6TB9 - chains N4 and E4 of the 42 polymer chains in the assembly; structure by electron microscopy, 3.56 A resolution.

== Chain N4 (and E4) ==
Protein: Major capsid protein Rcc01687
Source organism: Rhodobacter capsulatus
Notes: chain E4 of this document is another copy of the same molecule, construct and numbering; everything in this record applies to it too
UniProt: D5ATZ3 (D5ATZ3_RHOCB); residues 1-386 here correspond to UniProt positions 13-398 (UniProt number = residue number + 12)
Amino-acid sequence (386 residues; row label = number of the first residue in the row):
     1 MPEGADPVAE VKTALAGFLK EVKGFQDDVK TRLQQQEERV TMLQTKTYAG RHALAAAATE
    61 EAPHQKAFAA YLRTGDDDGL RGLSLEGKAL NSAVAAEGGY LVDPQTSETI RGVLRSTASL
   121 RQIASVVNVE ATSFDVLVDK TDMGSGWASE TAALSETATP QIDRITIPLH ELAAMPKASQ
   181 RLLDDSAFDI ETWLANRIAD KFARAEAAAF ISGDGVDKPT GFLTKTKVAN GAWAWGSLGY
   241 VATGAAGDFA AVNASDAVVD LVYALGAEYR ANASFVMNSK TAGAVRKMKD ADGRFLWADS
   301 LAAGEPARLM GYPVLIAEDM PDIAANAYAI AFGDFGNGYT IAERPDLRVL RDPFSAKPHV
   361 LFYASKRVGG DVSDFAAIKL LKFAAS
Disordered / not traced: 1-88, 386

== Interface between chain N4 and chain E4 ==
Contacting residue pairs - 34 pairs, chain N4 then chain E4:
  Ala89(N4) with Thr159(E4); Pro160(E4), hydrogen bond (backbone-backbone)
  Leu90(N4) with Thr159(E4)
  Ala96(N4) with Ile162(E4)
  Glu97(N4) with Thr159(E4); Pro160(E4); Gln161(E4); Ile162(E4)
  Gly98(N4) with Ile162(E4)
  Tyr100(N4) with Leu137(E4), hydrophobic; Ile162(E4), hydrophobic; Asp163(E4); Arg164(E4), hydrogen bond (backbone-side chain)
  Leu101(N4) with Leu137(E4), hydrophobic; Ile162(E4), hydrophobic
  Arg181(N4) with Pro168(E4); Leu169(E4), hydrogen bond (side chain-backbone); His170(E4); Glu171(E4); Arg367(E4), hydrogen bond (backbone-side chain)
  Asp185(N4) with Glu130(E4); Ala131(E4); Thr132(E4); Arg344(E4); Arg367(E4), salt bridge
  Pro353(N4) with Leu350(E4)
  Phe354(N4) with Leu350(E4), hydrophobic; Arg351(E4); Asp352(E4); Phe354(E4), hydrophobic; Ser355(E4), hydrogen bond (backbone-side chain)
  Lys357(N4) with Met175(E4); Asp352(E4), salt bridge; Ser355(E4), hydrogen bond
Also at the interface, not in a pair above, chain N4 (15 interface residues in all): Ala95, Gly99, Asp184
Also at the interface, not in a pair above, chain E4 (23 interface residues in all): Leu361

== Overview ==
15 residues of chain N4 and 23 residues of chain E4 are in contact; the contacts include 6 hydrogen bonds and
2 salt bridges. Polar contacts include Asp185(N4)-Arg367(E4), Lys357(N4)-Asp352(E4) and Tyr100(N4)-Arg164(E4).
Both chains are Major capsid protein Rcc01687 (Rhodobacter capsulatus). Entry 6TB9 (Capsid of native GTA
particle computed with C5 symmetry) was determined by electron microscopy, deposited together with 6TBA, 6TE8,
6TE9, 6TEB, 6TEH, 6TO8 and 3 further entries.
